PDB entry 5M5Y | electron microscopy, 4.00 A resolution | chains A and B of the 17 polymer chains in the assembly

[Chain A]
Name: DNA-directed RNA polymerase I subunit RPA190
Organism: Saccharomyces cerevisiae
Notes: EC 2.7.7.6
Reference sequence: P10964 (RPA1_YEAST); numbering as in UniProt (aligned over 1-1664)
Chain sequence (1664 residues; numbered 1 to 1664; the number before each row is that of its first residue):
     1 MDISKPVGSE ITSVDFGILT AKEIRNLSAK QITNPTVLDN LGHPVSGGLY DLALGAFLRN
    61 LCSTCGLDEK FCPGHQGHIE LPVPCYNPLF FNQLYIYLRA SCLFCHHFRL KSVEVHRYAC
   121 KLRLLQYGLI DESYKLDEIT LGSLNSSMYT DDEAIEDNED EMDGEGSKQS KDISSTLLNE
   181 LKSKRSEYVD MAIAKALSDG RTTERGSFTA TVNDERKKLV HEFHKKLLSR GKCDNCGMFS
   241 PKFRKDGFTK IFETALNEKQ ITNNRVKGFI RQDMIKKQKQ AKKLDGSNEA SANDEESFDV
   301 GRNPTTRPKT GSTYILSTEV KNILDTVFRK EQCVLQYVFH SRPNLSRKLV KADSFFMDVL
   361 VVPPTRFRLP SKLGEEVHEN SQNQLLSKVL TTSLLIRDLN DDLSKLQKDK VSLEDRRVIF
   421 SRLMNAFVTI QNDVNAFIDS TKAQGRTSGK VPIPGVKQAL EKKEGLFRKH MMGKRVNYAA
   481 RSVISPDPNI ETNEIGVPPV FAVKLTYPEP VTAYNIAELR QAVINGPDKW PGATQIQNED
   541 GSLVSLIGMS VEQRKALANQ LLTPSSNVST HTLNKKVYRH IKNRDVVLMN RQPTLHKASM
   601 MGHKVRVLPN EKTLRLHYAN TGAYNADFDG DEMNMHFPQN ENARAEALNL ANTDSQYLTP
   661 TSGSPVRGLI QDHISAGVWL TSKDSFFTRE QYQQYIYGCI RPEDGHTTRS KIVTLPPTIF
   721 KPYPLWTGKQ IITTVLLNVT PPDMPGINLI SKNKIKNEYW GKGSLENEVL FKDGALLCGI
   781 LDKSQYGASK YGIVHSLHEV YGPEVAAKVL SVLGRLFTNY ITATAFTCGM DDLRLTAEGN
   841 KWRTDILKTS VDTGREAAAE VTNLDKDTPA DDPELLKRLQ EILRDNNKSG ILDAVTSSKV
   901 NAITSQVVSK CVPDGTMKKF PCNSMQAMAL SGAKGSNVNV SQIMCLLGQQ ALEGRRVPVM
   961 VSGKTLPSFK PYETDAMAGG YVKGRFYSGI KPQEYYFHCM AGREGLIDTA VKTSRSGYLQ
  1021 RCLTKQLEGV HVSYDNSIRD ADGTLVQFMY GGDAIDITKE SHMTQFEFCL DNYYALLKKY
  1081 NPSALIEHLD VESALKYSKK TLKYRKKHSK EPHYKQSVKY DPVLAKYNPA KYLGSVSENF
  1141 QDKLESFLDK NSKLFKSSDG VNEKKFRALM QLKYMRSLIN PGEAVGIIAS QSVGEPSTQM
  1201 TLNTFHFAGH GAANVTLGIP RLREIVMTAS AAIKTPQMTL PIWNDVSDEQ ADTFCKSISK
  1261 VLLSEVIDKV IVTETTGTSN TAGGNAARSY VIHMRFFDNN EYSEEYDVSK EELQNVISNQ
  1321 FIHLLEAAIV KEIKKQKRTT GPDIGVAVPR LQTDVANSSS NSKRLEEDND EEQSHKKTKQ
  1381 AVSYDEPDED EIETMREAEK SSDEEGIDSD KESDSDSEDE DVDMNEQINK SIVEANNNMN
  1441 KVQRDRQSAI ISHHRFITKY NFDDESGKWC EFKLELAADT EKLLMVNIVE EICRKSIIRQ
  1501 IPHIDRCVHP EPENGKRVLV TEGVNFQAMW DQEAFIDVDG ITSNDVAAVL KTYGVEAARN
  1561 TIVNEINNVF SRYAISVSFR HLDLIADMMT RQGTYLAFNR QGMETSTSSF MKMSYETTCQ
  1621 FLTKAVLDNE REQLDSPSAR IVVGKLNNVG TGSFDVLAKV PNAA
Not modelled in the structure: 143-171, 271-311, 407-416, 1154-1159, 1206-1213, 1278-1286, 1339-1432, 1664
UniProt features mapped onto this chain:
  - region: Pro992 to Glu1004 (Bridging helix)
  - binding site (Zn(2+)): Cys62, Cys65, Cys72, His75, Cys102, Cys105, Cys233, Cys236
  - binding site (Mg(2+)): Asp627, Asp629, Asp631
  - modified residue (Phosphoserine): Ser889, Ser1636
Bound ions: Zn2+ site 1: Cys62, Cys65, Cys72, His75; Zn2+ site 2: Cys102, Cys105, Cys233, Cys236
Reported in the primary citation:
  - conformationally variable residues (order/disorder transition): Lys1012 to Ser1016

[Chain B]
Name: DNA-directed RNA polymerase I subunit RPA135
Organism: Saccharomyces cerevisiae
Notes: EC 2.7.7.6
Reference sequence: P22138 (RPA2_YEAST); residues 1-1203 here = UniProt positions 1-1203
Chain sequence (1203 residues; each row starts with the number of its first residue):
     1 MSKVIKPPGQ ARTADFRTLE RESRFINPPK DKSAFPLLQE AVQPHIGSFN ALTEGPDGGL
    61 LNLGVKDIGE KVIFDGKPLN SEDEISNSGY LGNKLSVSVE QVSIAKPMSN DGVSSAVERK
   121 VYPSESRQRL TSYRGKLLLK LKWSVNNGEE NLFEVRDCGG LPVMLQSNRC HLNKMSPYEL
   181 VQHKEESDEI GGYFIVNGIE KLIRMLIVQR RNHPMAIIRP SFANRGASYS HYGIQIRSVR
   241 PDQTSQTNVL HYLNDGQVTF RFSWRKNEYL VPVVMILKAL CHTSDREIFD GIIGNDVKDS
   301 FLTDRLELLL RGFKKRYPHL QNRTQVLQYL GDKFRVVFQA SPDQSDLEVG QEVLDRIVLV
   361 HLGKDGSQDK FRMLLFMIRK LYSLVAGECS PDNPDATQHQ EVLLGGFLYG MILKEKIDEY
   421 LQNIIAQVRM DINRGMAINF KDKRYMSRVL MRVNENIGSK MQYFLSTGNL VSQSGLDLQQ
   481 VSGYTVVAEK INFYRFISHF RMVHRGSFFA QLKTTTVRKL LPESWGFLCP VHTPDGSPCG
   541 LLNHFAHKCR ISTQQSDVSR IPSILYSLGV APASHTFAAG PSLCCVQIDG KIIGWVSHEQ
   601 GKIIADTLRY WKVEGKTPGL PIDLEIGYVP PSTRGQYPGL YLFGGHSRML RPVRYLPLDK
   661 EDIVGPFEQV YMNIAVTPQE IQNNVHTHVE FTPTNILSIL ANLTPFSDFN QSPRNMYQCQ
   721 MGKQTMGTPG VALCHRSDNK LYRLQTGQTP IVKANLYDDY GMDNFPNGFN AVVAVISYTG
   781 YDMDDAMIIN KSADERGFGY GTMYKTEKVD LALNRNRGDP ITQHFGFGND EWPKEWLEKL
   841 DEDGLPYIGT YVEEGDPICA YFDDTLNKTK IKTYHSSEPA YIEEVNLIGD ESNKFQELQT
   901 VSIKYRIRRT PQIGDKFSSR HGQKGVCSRK WPTIDMPFSE TGIQPDIIIN PHAFPSRMTI
   961 GMFVESLAGK AGALHGIAQD STPWIFNEDD TPADYFGEQL AKAGYNYHGN EPMYSGATGE
  1021 ELRADIYVGV VYYQRLRHMV NDKFQVRSTG PVNSLTMQPV KGRKRHGGIR VGEMERDALI
  1081 GHGTSFLLQD RLLNSSDYTQ ASVCRECGSI LTTQQSVPRI GSISTVCCRR CSMRFEDAKK
  1141 LLTKSEDGEK IFIDDSQIWE DGQGNKFVGG NETTTVAIPF VLKYLDSELS AMGIRLRYNV
  1201 EPK
Not modelled in the structure: 1-12, 81-84, 112-116, 814-818, 1141-1147
UniProt features mapped onto this chain:
  - zinc finger: Cys1104 to Cys1131 (C4-type)
  - modified residue: Ser2 (N-acetylserine), Ser81 (Phosphoserine), Ser1156 (Phosphoserine)
  - mutagenesis: Cys1104 (C1104A: No effect; when associated with A-1107; A-1128 and A-1131), Cys1107 (C1107A: Lethal. Abolishes recruitment of RPA1 to Pol I. No effect; when associated with A-1104; A-1128 and A-1131), Cys1127 (C1127R: Responsible of suppression of RPA190-5 and RPA190-1 mutations), Cys1128 (C1128A: No effect; when associated with A-1104; A-1107 and A-1131), Cys1131 (C1131A: No effect; when associated with A-1104; A-1107 and A-1128)
Bound ions: Zn2+: Cys1104, Cys1107, Cys1128, Cys1131

[Chain A / chain B interface]
Contacting residue pairs (321; chain A residue first):
  Met1(A) with Asn1094(B), hydrogen bond (backbone-backbone); Tyr1098(B)
  Lys5(A) with Tyr1098(B); Gln1100(B), hydrogen bond (backbone-side chain)
  Val7(A) with Val1176(B), hydrophobic; Ala1177(B)
  Ser9(A) with Thr1174(B); Val1176(B); Val1200(B); Glu1201(B)
  Glu10(A) with Val1200(B); Glu1201(B), hydrogen bond (backbone-backbone)
  Ile11(A) with Asn1199(B); Val1200(B), hydrophobic
  Thr12(A) with Glu1201(B)
  Ser13(A) with Asn1199(B), hydrogen bond (backbone-backbone)
  Val14(A) with Arg1197(B); Tyr1198(B), hydrophobic
  Asp15(A) with Leu1196(B); Arg1197(B), hydrogen bond (backbone-backbone)
  Phe16(A) with Arg1195(B); Leu1196(B), hydrophobic
  Gly17(A) with Ile1194(B); Arg1195(B), hydrogen bond (backbone-backbone)
  Ile18(A) with Gly1193(B); Arg1195(B)
  Leu19(A) with Arg1130(B); Gly1193(B); Ile1194(B); Arg1195(B)
  Glu23(A) with Arg1130(B), salt bridge
  Asn26(A) with Arg1129(B); Arg1134(B)
  Leu27(A) with Thr1112(B); Arg1129(B), hydrogen bond (backbone-side chain); Arg1130(B)
  Ser28(A) with Arg1129(B), hydrogen bond (backbone-side chain)
  Ala29(A) with Arg1129(B)
  Lys30(A) with Gln1163(B)
  Ala53(A) with Gln1163(B)
  Ser63(A) with Gly1162(B); Gln1163(B), hydrogen bond (backbone-backbone)
  Thr64(A) with Gly1162(B), hydrogen bond (backbone-backbone)
  Cys65(A) with Gln1115(B)
  His75(A) with Gln1114(B); Arg1129(B)
  Gln76(A) with Leu1111(B), hydrogen bond (side chain-backbone); Arg1129(B)
  Asn87(A) with Met1192(B)
  Leu89(A) with Met1192(B), hydrophobic
  Phe90(A) with Ile1194(B), hydrophobic
  Val361(A) with Ser1190(B); Ala1191(B), hydrophobic
  Pro363(A) with Ser1187(B)
  Pro364(A) with Ser1187(B)
  Arg366(A) with Ser1054(B); Met1057(B), hydrogen bond
  Phe367(A) with Leu1055(B); Phe1180(B), hydrophobic; Tyr1184(B), hydrophobic
  Gln382(A) with Glu1188(B)
  Lys450(A) with Asn469(B)
  Val456(A) with Glu1188(B); Met1192(B), hydrophobic
  Lys457(A) with Met1192(B)
  Leu460(A) with Met1192(B), hydrophobic
  Phe467(A) with Leu1185(B), hydrophobic
  Arg468(A) with Arg1070(B), hydrogen bond (backbone-side chain); Glu1073(B)
  Lys469(A) with Arg1070(B)
  His470(A) with Thr1056(B), hydrogen bond; Gln1058(B); Val1181(B)
  Met471(A) with Val1181(B), hydrophobic; Leu1185(B), hydrophobic
  Met472(A) with Glu1073(B); Arg1076(B); Leu1092(B)
  Gly473(A) with Arg1070(B); Val1071(B)
  Lys474(A) with Gln1058(B); Val1071(B); Leu1092(B), hydrogen bond (side chain-backbone); Ser1096(B); Asp1097(B), salt bridge
  Arg475(A) with Gln1058(B); Pro1059(B); Lys1061(B); Gly1068(B); Ile1069(B); Arg1070(B); Ser1096(B)
  Val476(A) with Gly1068(B); Ile1069(B), hydrogen bond (backbone-backbone); Val1071(B), hydrophobic; Arg1091(B)
  Asn477(A) with Arg1047(B); Ser1048(B), hydrogen bond (side chain-backbone); Arg1091(B)
  Tyr478(A) with Arg1047(B), hydrogen bond (backbone-backbone); Ser1048(B); Thr1049(B); Arg1091(B)
  Ala479(A) with Val1046(B); Arg1047(B), hydrogen bond (backbone-backbone); Ile1069(B)
  Ala480(A) with Gln1045(B); Ile1069(B)
  Arg481(A) with Gln1045(B), hydrogen bond (backbone-backbone); Ile1069(B)
  Val483(A) with Met1039(B), hydrophobic
  Ser485(A) with Ser928(B)
  Pro486(A) with Tyr781(B); Ser928(B)
  Asp487(A) with Tyr781(B)
  Pro488(A) with Tyr781(B)
  Val500(A) with Phe1044(B), hydrophobic
  Phe501(A) with Gln1045(B); Val1046(B), hydrophobic
  Lys504(A) with Val1046(B); Ser1048(B), hydrogen bond (backbone-side chain)
  Leu505(A) with Val1046(B), hydrophobic; Arg1047(B)
  Gln535(A) with Thr1049(B)
  Leu588(A) with Leu1087(B), hydrophobic
  Asn590(A) with Glu1075(B), hydrogen bond
  Thr594(A) with Met1074(B); Glu1075(B); Ala1078(B)
  Lys597(A) with Gly1081(B); His1082(B), hydrogen bond (backbone-side chain)
  Met600(A) with Glu1075(B); Leu1079(B), hydrophobic; His1082(B), hydrogen bond (backbone-side chain)
  Lys612(A) with Ile913(B); Asn1041(B); Phe1044(B)
  Thr613(A) with Ile913(B), hydrogen bond (side chain-backbone); Gly914(B), hydrogen bond (side chain-backbone)
  Tyr618(A) with Gly780(B), hydrogen bond (side chain-backbone); Tyr781(B), hydrogen bond (side chain-backbone); Met783(B), hydrophobic
  Asp627(A) with Asp785(B)
  Phe628(A) with Asp785(B); Val926(B)
  Asp629(A) with Tyr717(B), hydrogen bond; Asp785(B); Lys916(B), hydrogen bond (backbone-side chain)
  Gly630(A) with Val926(B)
  Glu632(A) with Lys1043(B), salt bridge
  Asn634(A) with Ile1069(B)
  His636(A) with Ile1069(B); Val1071(B)
  Phe637(A) with Arg1091(B), hydrogen bond (backbone-side chain)
  Pro638(A) with Arg1091(B)
  Asn640(A) with Asp1090(B), hydrogen bond
  Asn642(A) with Phe1086(B)
  Ala643(A) with Phe1086(B); Leu1087(B), hydrophobic
  Glu646(A) with Thr1084(B); Phe1086(B); Leu1087(B)
  Leu650(A) with His1082(B)
  Gln656(A) with His1082(B), hydrogen bond
  Ile670(A) with Met783(B), hydrophobic; Asp784(B)
  Gln671(A) with Met783(B); Asp784(B), hydrogen bond; His952(B), hydrogen bond (backbone-side chain)
  Asp672(A) with Asp782(B); Met783(B); Asn950(B), hydrogen bond; His952(B), salt bridge
  Ser675(A) with His952(B)
  Trp679(A) with Arg1023(B)
  Ile821(A) with Ser777(B); Tyr778(B), hydrophobic
  Thr822(A) with Tyr778(B); Ser1015(B); Ala1017(B)
  Ala823(A) with Ser1015(B), hydrogen bond (backbone-side chain); Thr1018(B)
  Ala825(A) with Ile776(B), hydrophobic; Leu1022(B)
  Phe826(A) with Ile776(B); Ser777(B), hydrogen bond (backbone-side chain); Pro951(B); His952(B); Arg1023(B)
  Thr827(A) with Val775(B), hydrogen bond (side chain-backbone); Ile776(B); Asp1025(B); Ile1026(B); Tyr1027(B)
  Cys828(A) with Pro951(B); Phe963(B), hydrophobic; Tyr1027(B)
  Gly829(A) with Asn1010(B)
  Met830(A) with Ala993(B), hydrophobic; His1008(B); Asn1010(B); Tyr1027(B)
  Asp831(A) with His1008(B), salt bridge; Asn1010(B)
  Leu833(A) with Ile960(B), hydrophobic
  Arg834(A) with Ala993(B); His1008(B), hydrogen bond
  Gln880(A) with Thr633(B), hydrogen bond
  Arg884(A) with Thr633(B); Arg634(B)
  Met925(A) with Pro955(B), hydrophobic
  Met928(A) with Pro951(B); His952(B); Pro955(B), hydrophobic
  Lys934(A) with His952(B); Ser956(B), hydrogen bond
  Asn939(A) with Pro955(B); Met958(B)
  Gln942(A) with Met958(B)
  Met960(A) with Leu521(B), hydrophobic; Pro522(B), hydrophobic; Glu523(B)
  Val961(A) with Ser390(B); Gln636(B)
  Ser962(A) with Val670(B), hydrogen bond (side chain-backbone); Tyr671(B)
  Leu966(A) with Pro522(B), hydrophobic
  Pro967(A) with Gln669(B); Asn673(B); Ile674(B), hydrogen bond (backbone-backbone)
  Ser968(A) with Ile674(B); His686(B), hydrogen bond (backbone-side chain)
  Phe969(A) with Asn673(B); Glu680(B)
  Lys970(A) with Asn673(B); Val685(B)
  Pro971(A) with Asn673(B)
  Phe986(A) with Phe709(B); Met958(B), hydrophobic; Ile960(B)
  Tyr987(A) with Phe709(B); Thr991(B)
  Ser988(A) with Asn987(B); Glu988(B)
  Gly989(A) with Phe709(B)
  Ile990(A) with Asp708(B); Trp984(B)
  Lys991(A) with Glu680(B), salt bridge; Trp984(B)
  Pro992(A) with Val676(B), hydrophobic; Trp984(B)
  Gln993(A) with Trp525(B); Val676(B)
  Tyr995(A) with Ser707(B), hydrogen bond; Asn715(B), hydrogen bond; Trp984(B), hydrophobic
  Tyr996(A) with Leu521(B), hydrogen bond (side chain-backbone); Pro522(B); Ser524(B); Trp525(B); Pro530(B), hydrophobic
  His998(A) with Gln711(B); Ser712(B)
  Cys999(A) with Pro530(B), hydrogen bond (side chain-backbone); Val531(B); Ser712(B), hydrogen bond (backbone-side chain)
  Met1000(A) with Leu520(B), hydrophobic; Pro522(B), hydrophobic
  Gly1002(A) with Ser712(B); Pro713(B); Met716(B)
  Arg1003(A) with Arg518(B); Leu520(B); Pro530(B), hydrogen bond (side chain-backbone); Thr533(B), hydrogen bond; Cys539(B); Gly540(B); Met716(B)
  Leu1006(A) with Met716(B), hydrophobic
  Ile1007(A) with Thr515(B); Arg518(B); Lys519(B)
  Ala1010(A) with Gly536(B)
  Gly1017(A) with Met1074(B)
  Thr1024(A) with Asp1077(B)
  Glu1028(A) with Arg1076(B), salt bridge
  Ala1184(A) with Ile1080(B)
  Ile1187(A) with Asp1077(B); Ile1080(B), hydrophobic; Gly1081(B)
  Gln1191(A) with Ala1078(B)
  Lys1482(A) with Glu307(B), salt bridge
  Leu1483(A) with Asp304(B)
  Leu1484(A) with Asp304(B)
  Asn1487(A) with Asn254(B)
  Leu1622(A) with Leu1189(B), hydrophobic
  Val1626(A) with Ile1194(B), hydrophobic
  Arg1631(A) with Asn1199(B)
  Pro1637(A) with Arg1076(B)
  Ser1638(A) with Arg1076(B)
  Ile1641(A) with Arg1076(B); Leu1088(B); Leu1092(B), hydrophobic
  Val1642(A) with Pro1179(B); Leu1182(B), hydrophobic
  Val1643(A) with Leu1093(B); Pro1179(B); Leu1182(B), hydrophobic
  Gly1644(A) with Leu1093(B)
  Lys1645(A) with Gln1089(B)
  Leu1646(A) with Phe1086(B), hydrophobic; Gln1089(B)
  Asn1647(A) with Ile1080(B); Ser1085(B); Leu1088(B)
  Val1649(A) with Ser1085(B)
  Gly1650(A) with Gly1083(B)
  Thr1651(A) with Gly1083(B), hydrogen bond (backbone-backbone); Ser1085(B); Phe1086(B)
  Gly1652(A) with Ser1085(B), hydrogen bond (backbone-side chain)
Interface residues without a listed pair, chain A (191 interface residues in all): Asp2, Gly8, Arg25, Pro73, Met357, Leu369, Ser482, Ile484, Thr506, Gln592, His596, Glu611, Arg615, Gln639, Ala651, Thr818, Thr824, Gly935, Ile943, Leu952, Pro958, Thr965, Arg985, Val1011, Gln1020, Arg1021, Ile1188
Interface residues without a listed pair, chain B (185 interface residues in all): Gln398, Cys529, Asn543, Gly635, Met672, Ala675, Thr677, Leu697, Asn710, Ala786, Lys924, Gly925, Cys927, Ala953, Leu967, Pro992, Asp994, Glu1020, Val1040, Ser1095, Val1117, Cys1131, Ser1132, Met1133, Asp1161, Thr1175, Lys1183

[In short]
The interface between chain A and chain B involves 191 residues on one side and 185 on the other, with 54
hydrogen bonds and 8 salt bridges. Polar pairs include Glu23(A)-Arg1130(B), Lys474(A)-Asp1097(B) and
Glu632(A)-Lys1043(B). From the paper: conformational variability at Lys1012(A).
Chain A is DNA-directed RNA polymerase I subunit RPA190 and chain B is DNA-directed RNA polymerase I subunit
RPA135, both from Saccharomyces cerevisiae; the structure, RNA Polymerase I elongation complex 2, was
determined by electron microscopy together with 5M5X, 5M64 and 5M5W from the same study.
